PDB entry 4MTE | X-ray diffraction, 2.50 A resolution | chains B and Z of the 6 polymer chains in the assembly

Chain B:
Molecule: Zinc uptake regulation protein
From: Escherichia coli
UniProtKB: P0AC51 (ZUR_ECOLI); numbering as in UniProt (aligned over 1-171)
Chain sequence (171 residues; each row starts with the number of its first residue):
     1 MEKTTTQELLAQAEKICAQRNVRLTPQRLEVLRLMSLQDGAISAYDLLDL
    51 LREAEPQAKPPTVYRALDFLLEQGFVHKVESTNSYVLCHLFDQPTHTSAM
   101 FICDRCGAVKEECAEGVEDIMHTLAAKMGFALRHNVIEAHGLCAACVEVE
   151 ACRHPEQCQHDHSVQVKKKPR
Unresolved in the structure: 1-2, 153-171
Ion coordination: Zn2+ site 1: His77, Cys88, His96, Glu111; Zn2+ site 2: Cys103, Cys106, Cys143, Cys146
Reported in the primary citation:
  - mutagenesis - C88S, C103S: abolished binding to znuABC operator DNA
  - mutagenesis - C103S: abolished binding to Zn2+
  - mutagenesis - C88S: decreased binding to Zn2+
  - specificity-determining residues: Tyr45 (by similarity / conservation)
  - mutagenesis - D49A, R52A: unchanged binding to Zn2+
  - mutagenesis - R52A (K_d2_ = 220 nM): decreased binding to znuABC operator DNA

Chain Z:
Molecule: znuABC operator DNA
Sequence (48 nucleotides; numbered 1 to 33; the number before each row is that of its first residue):
     1 T
     1 GAGT
     4 AC
     5 AA
     6 GTGA
     9 TA
    10 GATG
    13 ATTATAAT
    20 CATC
    23 TA
    24 TCAC
    27 TT
    28 GT
    29 ACTC
    32 AA
    33 T

Chain B / chain Z interface:
Pairs across the interface (12):
  Ser43(B) with DT15(Z), phosphate contact
  Tyr45(B) with DT15(Z), base contact; DA16(Z), hydrogen bond to the base
  Pro60(B) with DT17(Z), base contact
  Pro61(B) with DT17(Z), base contact; DA18(Z), base contact
  Tyr64(B) with DT15(Z), sugar contact; DA16(Z), hydrogen bond to the phosphate; DT17(Z), base contact
  Lys78(B) with DA16(Z), salt bridge to the phosphate
  Asn83(B) with DT15(Z), phosphate contact
  Tyr85(B) with DA16(Z), hydrogen bond to the phosphate
Also at the interface, not in a pair above, chain B (10 interface residues in all): Ala44, Arg65
Also at the interface, not in a pair above, chain Z (5 interface residues in all): DA19

Summary:
10 residues of chain B and 5 residues of chain Z are in contact, with 3 hydrogen bonds and 1 salt bridge.
Among the polar pairs are Tyr45(B)-DA16(Z), Tyr64(B)-DA16(Z) and Tyr85(B)-DA16(Z). The paper reports that C88S
and C103S of chain B abolish binding to znuABC operator DNA; the specificity determinant Tyr45(B); 4
substitutions were tested in all.
Chain B is Zinc uptake regulation protein (Escherichia coli) and chain Z is znuABC operator DNA; the
structure, Zinc Uptake Regulator Complexed with Zinc and DNA, was determined by X-ray diffraction (same
publication as 4MTD).
